Entry 6JZR (electron microscopy, 7.40 A resolution (low resolution: residue-level contacts below are approximate; hydrogen-bond / salt-bridge calls are withheld)); this record covers chains A and F of the 22 polymer chains in the assembly.

Chain A (and F):
Name: Flagellar basal-body rod protein FlgG
From: Salmonella typhimurium
Notes: chain F of this document is another copy of the same molecule, construct and numbering; everything in this record applies to it too
UniProtKB: A0A0J5DTL8 (A0A0J5DTL8_SALTM); residue numbers follow UniProt; this construct covers 1-260
Chain sequence (260 residues; row label = number of the first residue in the row):
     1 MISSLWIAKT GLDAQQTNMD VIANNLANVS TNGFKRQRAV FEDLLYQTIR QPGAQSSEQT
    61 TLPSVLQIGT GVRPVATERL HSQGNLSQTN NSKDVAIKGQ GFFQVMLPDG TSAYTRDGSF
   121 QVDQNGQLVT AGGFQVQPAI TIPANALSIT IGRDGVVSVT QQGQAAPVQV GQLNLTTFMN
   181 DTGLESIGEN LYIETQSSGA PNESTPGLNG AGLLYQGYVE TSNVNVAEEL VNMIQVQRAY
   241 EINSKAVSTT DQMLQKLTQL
Unresolved in the structure: 52-64
Differences from the reference sequence: conflict Val65 (Gly in A0A0J5DTL8)

Interface between chain A and chain F:
Contacting residue pairs (82):
  Gln16(A) with Met1(F); Ser3(F)
  Met19(A) with Met253(F)
  Asp20(A) with Ser3(F); Ser4(F); Ile7(F)
  Ala23(A) with Ile7(F)
  Asn24(A) with Ile7(F); Gly69(F); Val72(F)
  Leu26(A) with Asn243(F); Ala246(F)
  Ala27(A) with Gly11(F); Val72(F)
  Asn28(A) with Val72(F)
  Val29(A) with Phe41(F)
  Ser30(A) with Phe41(F)
  Thr31(A) with Phe41(F); Glu42(F)
  Asn32(A) with Val40(F); Phe41(F)
  Phe34(A) with Tyr46(F)
  Gln37(A) with Tyr46(F); Gln67(F)
  Val75(A) with Leu66(F)
  Ala76(A) with Val65(F); Leu66(F)
  Thr77(A) with Gln67(F)
  Arg79(A) with Tyr46(F)
  Asn91(A) with Leu80(F)
  Lys93(A) with Arg38(F); Arg79(F); Leu80(F)
  Val122(A) with Met179(F); Asn180(F)
  Asp123(A) with Asn180(F)
  Gln124(A) with Met179(F); Gln196(F); Gly199(F); Ala200(F)
  Gly126(A) with Met179(F)
  Leu147(A) with Gly210(F)
  Gln162(A) with Gly207(F); Leu208(F); Asn209(F); Gly210(F)
  Thr182(A) with Val65(F)
  Gly183(A) with Val65(F)
  Glu185(A) with Tyr46(F); Gln47(F); Thr48(F)
  Ser186(A) with Asp43(F); Leu44(F); Leu45(F); Tyr46(F)
  Ile187(A) with Leu45(F)
  Gly188(A) with Asp43(F); Leu44(F); Leu45(F)
  Glu189(A) with Glu42(F); Asp43(F); Leu44(F); Val75(F)
  Asn190(A) with Phe41(F); Glu42(F); Asp43(F)
  Gln196(A) with Gln51(F)
  Ser197(A) with Gln51(F)
  Val226(A) with Ile242(F)
  Met233(A) with Ala246(F); Thr249(F)
  Gln237(A) with Thr249(F); Gln252(F); Met253(F)
  Tyr240(A) with Met253(F); Leu257(F)
  Glu241(A) with Lys256(F)
  Ser244(A) with Lys256(F); Leu257(F); Leu260(F)
  Val247(A) with Leu260(F)
  Ser248(A) with Leu260(F)
Also at the interface, not in a pair above, chain A (52 interface residues in all): Glu78, Asp94, Gln121, Asn125, Ala144, Asn145, Leu191, Leu230
Also at the interface, not in a pair above, chain F (50 interface residues in all): Ile68, Thr70, Glu78, Phe178, Thr195, Ser197, Ser198, Ala211

Summary:
The interface between chain A and chain F involves 52 residues on one side and 50 on the other.
Chain A and chain F are both Flagellar basal-body rod protein FlgG (Salmonella typhimurium); the structure,
Structure of the bacterial flagellar polyrod, was determined by electron microscopy (same publication as 6JF2
and 6JZT).
